5E5O - chains A and B of the 3 polymer chains in the assembly; structure by X-ray diffraction, 2.36 A resolution.

Chain A:
Molecule: I-SmaMI LAGLIDADG endonuclease
Organism: Sordaria macrospora (strain ATCC MYA-333 / DSM 997 / K(L3346) / K-hell)
Reference sequence: F7WD42 (F7WD42_SORMK); residues 1-302 here correspond to UniProt positions 114-415 (UniProt number = residue number + 113)
Amino-acid sequence (302 residues; each row starts with the number of its first residue):
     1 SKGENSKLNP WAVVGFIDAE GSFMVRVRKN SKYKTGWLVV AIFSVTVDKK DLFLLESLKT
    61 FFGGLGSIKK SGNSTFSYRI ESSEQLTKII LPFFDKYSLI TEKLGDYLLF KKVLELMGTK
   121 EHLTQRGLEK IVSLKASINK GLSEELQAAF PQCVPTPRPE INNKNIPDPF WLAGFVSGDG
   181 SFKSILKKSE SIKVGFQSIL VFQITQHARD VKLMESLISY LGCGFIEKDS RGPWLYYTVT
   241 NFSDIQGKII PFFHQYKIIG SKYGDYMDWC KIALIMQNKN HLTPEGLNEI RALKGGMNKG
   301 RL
Not modelled in the structure: 1-6, 301-302
Sequence notes: conflict Asn165 (Leu278 in F7WD42)

Chain B:
Molecule: 25-nt DNA strand
Sequence (25 nucleotides; numbered 1 to 25; the number before each row is that of its first residue):
     1 CGTACACCTG ATAATGGAGG ATACC

How chain A and chain B interact:
Contacting residue pairs (44):
  Ala19(A) - DT15(B)  phosphate contact
  Glu20(A) - DA14(B)  sugar contact
  Glu20(A) - DT15(B)  phosphate contact
  Ser22(A) - DG16(B)  base contact
  Met24(A) - DG16(B)  sugar contact
  Met24(A) - DG17(B)  base contact
  Arg26(A) - DA18(B)  salt bridge to the phosphate
  Arg26(A) - DG19(B)  salt bridge to the phosphate
  Arg28(A) - DG19(B)  hydrogen bond to the base
  Arg28(A) - DG20(B)  hydrogen bond to the base
  Thr46(A) - DA14(B)  sugar contact
  Thr46(A) - DT15(B)  base contact
  Val47(A) - DA14(B)  phosphate contact
  Asp48(A) - DA14(B)  hydrogen bond to the phosphate
  Ser71(A) - DG16(B)  base contact
  Ser74(A) - DA13(B)  phosphate contact
  Arg79(A) - DG16(B)  base contact
  Arg79(A) - DG17(B)  hydrogen bond to the base
  Arg79(A) - DA18(B)  base contact
  Asn139(A) - DG16(B)  phosphate contact
  Asn139(A) - DG17(B)  phosphate contact
  Lys140(A) - DG16(B)  salt bridge to the phosphate
  Lys187(A) - DA4(B)  base contact
  Ser191(A) - DC1(B)  sugar contact
  Ser191(A) - DG2(B)  hydrogen bond to the base
  Ile192(A) - DG2(B)  phosphate contact
  Ile192(A) - DT3(B)  base contact
  Lys193(A) - DC1(B)  phosphate contact
  Lys193(A) - DG2(B)  hydrogen bond to the phosphate
  Gln197(A) - DT3(B)  base contact
  Gln197(A) - DA4(B)  hydrogen bond to the base
  Phe225(A) - DC5(B)  sugar contact
  Phe225(A) - DA6(B)  phosphate contact
  Glu227(A) - DA6(B)  base contact
  Glu227(A) - DC7(B)  base contact
  Arg231(A) - DT9(B)  hydrogen bond to the base
  Arg231(A) - DG10(B)  hydrogen bond to the base
  Thr240(A) - DA4(B)  phosphate contact
  Thr240(A) - DC5(B)  phosphate contact
  Asn241(A) - DA4(B)  phosphate contact
  Asn241(A) - DC5(B)  hydrogen bond to the phosphate
  Phe242(A) - DA4(B)  hydrogen bond to the phosphate
  His281(A) - DT3(B)  salt bridge to the phosphate
  Leu282(A) - DG2(B)  phosphate contact
Also at the interface, not in a pair above, chain A (35 interface residues in all): Gly21, Thr75, Lys135, Ile138, Ser143, Ser189, Asp229, Ser230
Also at the interface, not in a pair above, chain B (18 interface residues in all): DC8

Overview:
The interface between chain A and chain B involves 35 residues on one side and 18 on the other, with 11
hydrogen bonds and 4 salt bridges. Polar contacts include Arg28(A)-DG19(B), Arg28(A)-DG20(B) and
Arg79(A)-DG17(B).
Chain A is I-SmaMI LAGLIDADG endonuclease (Sordaria macrospora (strain ATCC MYA-333 / DSM 997 / K(L3346) /
K-hell)) and chain B is a 25-nt DNA strand; the structure, I-SmaMI bound to uncleaved DNA target in the
presence of Calcium ions, was determined by X-ray diffraction (same publication as 5E5P, 5E5S, 5E63 and 5E67).
